Entry 7MNM (X-ray diffraction, 4.70 A resolution (low resolution: residue-level contacts below are approximate; hydrogen-bond / salt-bridge calls are withheld)); this record covers chains A and H of the 3 polymer chains in the assembly.

Chain A:
Name: E3 SUMO-protein ligase RanBP2
Organism: Homo sapiens
Notes: EC 2.3.2.-
UniProt: P49792 (RBP2_HUMAN); residue numbers follow UniProt; this construct covers 1-752
Chain sequence (753 residues; numbered 0 to 752; the number before each row is that of its first residue; numbering starts at 0):
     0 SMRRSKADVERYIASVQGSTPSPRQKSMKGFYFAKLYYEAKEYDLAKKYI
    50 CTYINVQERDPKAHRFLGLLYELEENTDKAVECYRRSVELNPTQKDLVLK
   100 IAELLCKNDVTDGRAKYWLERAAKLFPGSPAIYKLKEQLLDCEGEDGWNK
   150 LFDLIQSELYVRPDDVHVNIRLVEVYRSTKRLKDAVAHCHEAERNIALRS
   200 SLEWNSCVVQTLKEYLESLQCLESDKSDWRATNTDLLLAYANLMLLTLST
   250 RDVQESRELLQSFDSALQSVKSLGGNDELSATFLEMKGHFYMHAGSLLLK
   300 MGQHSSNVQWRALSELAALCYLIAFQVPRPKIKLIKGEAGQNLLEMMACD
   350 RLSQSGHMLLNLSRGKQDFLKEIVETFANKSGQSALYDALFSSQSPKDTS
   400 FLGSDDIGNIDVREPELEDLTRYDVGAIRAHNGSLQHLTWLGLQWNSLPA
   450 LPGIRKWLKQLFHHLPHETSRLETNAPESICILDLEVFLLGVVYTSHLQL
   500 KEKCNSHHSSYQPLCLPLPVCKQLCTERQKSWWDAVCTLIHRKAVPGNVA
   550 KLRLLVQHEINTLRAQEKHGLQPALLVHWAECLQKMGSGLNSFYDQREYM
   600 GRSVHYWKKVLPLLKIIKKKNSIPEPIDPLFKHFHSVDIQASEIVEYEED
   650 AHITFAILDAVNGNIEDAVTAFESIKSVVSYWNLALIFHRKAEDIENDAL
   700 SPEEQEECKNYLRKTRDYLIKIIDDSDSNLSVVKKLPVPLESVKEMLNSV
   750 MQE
Disordered / not traced: 0-2, 507-510
Construct notes: expression tag (0); engineered mutation M585 (Thr in P49792), M599 (Ile in P49792)
Curated features (UniProtKB/Swiss-Prot):
  - modified residue: T19 (Phosphothreonine), S21 (Phosphoserine)
  - natural variant: M585 (T585M: In IIAE3; this construct carries the variant), T653 (T653I: In IIAE3), I656 (I656V: In IIAE3)
From the paper describing this entry:
  - disease-associated variants - T585M: unchanged binding to NUP88NTD
  - disease-associated variants - W681C: decreased stability

Chain H:
Name: Antibody Fab14 Heavy Chain
Organism: Homo sapiens
Notes: antibody fragment or engineered binder
Chain sequence (240 residues; row label = number of the first residue in the row):
     1 EISEVQLVESGGGLVQPGGSLRLSCAASGFNFSSSSIHWVRQAPGKGLEW
    51 VASIYSYSGYTSYADSVKGRFTISADTSKNTAYLQMNSLRAEDTAVYYCA
   101 RSPWRWSGVSDGGFYYKALDYWGQGTLVTVSSASTKGPSVFPLAPSSKST
   151 SGGTAALGCLVKDYFPEPVTVSWNSGALTSGVHTFPAVLQSSGLYSLSSV
   201 VTVPSSSLGTQTYICNVNHKPSNTKVDKKVEPKSCDKTHT
Disordered / not traced: 1-3, 231-240
Disulfides: C25-C99, C159-C215

How chain A and chain H interact:
Pairs across the interface (37; chain A residue first):
  Y159(A) with T61(H); Y63(H)
  V160(A) with Y60(H)
  H462(A) with S78(H)
  H463(A) with S78(H); N80(H)
  R470(A) with R105(H)
  E477(A) with N31(H); Y57(H); W104(H); R105(H)
  L538(A) with S33(H); Y57(H)
  I539(A) with S33(H); T77(H)
  H540(A) with T77(H)
  R541(A) with F32(H); S33(H); S35(H); I54(H); Y55(H); S56(H); Y57(H); S58(H); A75(H)
  K542(A) with Y57(H)
  A543(A) with Y57(H); S58(H)
  V544(A) with S58(H)
  P545(A) with Y55(H); S58(H); Y60(H); V109(H)
  V548(A) with Y55(H); Y57(H); W104(H)
  R552(A) with W104(H)
Other interface residues (no listed pair), chain A (19 interface residues in all): R161, P476, T537
Other interface residues (no listed pair), chain H (23 interface residues in all): S34, I37, G59, K79

In short:
Chain A and chain H form an interface of 19 and 23 residues respectively. The paper reports that W681C of
chain A reduces stability; T585M of chain A leaves binding to NUP88NTD unchanged.
Chain A is E3 SUMO-protein ligase RanBP2 and chain H is Antibody Fab14 Heavy Chain, both from Homo sapiens;
the structure, Crystal structure of the N-terminal domain of NUP358/RanBP2 (residues 1-752) T585M mutant in
complex with Fab ..., was determined by X-ray diffraction, deposited together with 7MNI, 7MNL, 7MNN, 7MNO,
7MNP, 7MNQ and 14 further entries.
